Entry 3RAD (X-ray diffraction, 3.35 A resolution); this record covers chains B and H of the 8 polymer chains in the assembly.

[Chain B]
Protein: DNA topoisomerase 4 subunit A
Organism: Streptococcus pneumoniae
Notes: EC 5.99.1.-
Reference sequence: P72525 (PARC_STRPN); numbering as in UniProt (aligned over 1-488)
Chain sequence (496 residues; each row starts with the number of its first residue):
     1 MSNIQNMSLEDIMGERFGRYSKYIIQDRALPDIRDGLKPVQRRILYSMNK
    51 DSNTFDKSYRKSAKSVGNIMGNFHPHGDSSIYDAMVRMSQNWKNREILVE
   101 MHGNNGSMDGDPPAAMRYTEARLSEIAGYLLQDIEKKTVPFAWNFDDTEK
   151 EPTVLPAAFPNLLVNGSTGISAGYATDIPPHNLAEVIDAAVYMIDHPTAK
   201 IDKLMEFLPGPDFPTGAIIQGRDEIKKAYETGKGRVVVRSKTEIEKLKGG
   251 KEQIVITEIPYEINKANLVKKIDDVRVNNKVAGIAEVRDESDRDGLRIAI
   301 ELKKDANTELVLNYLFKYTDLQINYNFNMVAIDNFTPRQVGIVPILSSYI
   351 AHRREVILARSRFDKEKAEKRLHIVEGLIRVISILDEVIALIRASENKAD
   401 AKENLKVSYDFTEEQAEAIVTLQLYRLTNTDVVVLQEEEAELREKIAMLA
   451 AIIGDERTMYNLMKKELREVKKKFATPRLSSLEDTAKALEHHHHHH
Not modelled in the structure: 1-2, 485-496
Differences from the reference sequence: expression tag (489-496)
Curated features (UniProtKB/Swiss-Prot):
  - active site: Tyr118 (O-(5'-phospho-DNA)-tyrosine intermediate)
  - site: Lys38 (Interaction with DNA), His74 (Interaction with DNA), His76 (Interaction with DNA), Arg87 (Interaction with DNA), Lys93 (Interaction with DNA), Arg117 (Transition state stabilizer)
Bound ions: Mg2+: Phe316, Thr319, Gln322

[Chain H]
Molecule: 11-nt DNA strand
Sequence (11 nucleotides; row label = number of the first residue in the row):
     1 GACTATGCACG

[Interface between chain B and chain H]
Contacting residue pairs - 16 pairs, chain B then chain H:
  Phe17(B) - DC8(H)  phosphate contact
  Tyr118(B) - DG1(H)  covalent bond
  Ile170(B) - DC8(H)  base contact
  Ile170(B) - DA9(H)  base contact
  Ser171(B) - DC8(H)  sugar contact
  Ser171(B) - DA9(H)  sugar contact
  Ala172(B) - DC8(H)  phosphate contact
  Ala172(B) - DA9(H)  phosphate contact
  Gly173(B) - DC8(H)  phosphate contact
  Gly173(B) - DA9(H)  hydrogen bond to the phosphate
  Tyr174(B) - DA9(H)  sugar contact
  Ala175(B) - DA9(H)  sugar contact
  Lys233(B) - DC10(H)  salt bridge to the phosphate
  Lys233(B) - DG11(H)  salt bridge to the phosphate
  Asn326(B) - DG11(H)  sugar contact
  Asn328(B) - DC10(H)  sugar contact
Other interface residues (no listed pair), chain B (14 interface residues in all): Tyr20, Pro113, Ala115
Other interface residues (no listed pair), chain H (7 interface residues in all): DA2, DG7

[In short]
14 residues of chain B and 7 residues of chain H are in contact, with 1 covalent bond, 1 hydrogen bond and 2
salt bridges. Polar contacts include Gly173(B)-DA9(H), Lys233(B)-DC10(H) and Lys233(B)-DG11(H). From UniProt:
active-site residue Tyr118(B) on chain B.
Chain B is DNA topoisomerase 4 subunit A (Streptococcus pneumoniae) and chain H is an 11-nt DNA strand; the
structure, Quinolone(Clinafloxacin)-DNA cleavage complex of type IV topoisomerase from S. pneumoniae, was
determined by X-ray diffraction (same publication as 4KPE and 4KPF).
